PDB entry 8YJZ | electron microscopy, 5.15 A resolution (low resolution: residue-level contacts below are approximate; hydrogen-bond / salt-bridge calls are withheld) | chains D and J of the 10 polymer chains in the assembly

[Chain D]
Protein: Flap endonuclease 1
From: Homo sapiens
Notes: EC 3.1.-.-
UniProt: P39748 (FEN1_HUMAN); residues 1-380 here = UniProt positions 1-380
Sequence (380 residues; each row starts with the number of its first residue):
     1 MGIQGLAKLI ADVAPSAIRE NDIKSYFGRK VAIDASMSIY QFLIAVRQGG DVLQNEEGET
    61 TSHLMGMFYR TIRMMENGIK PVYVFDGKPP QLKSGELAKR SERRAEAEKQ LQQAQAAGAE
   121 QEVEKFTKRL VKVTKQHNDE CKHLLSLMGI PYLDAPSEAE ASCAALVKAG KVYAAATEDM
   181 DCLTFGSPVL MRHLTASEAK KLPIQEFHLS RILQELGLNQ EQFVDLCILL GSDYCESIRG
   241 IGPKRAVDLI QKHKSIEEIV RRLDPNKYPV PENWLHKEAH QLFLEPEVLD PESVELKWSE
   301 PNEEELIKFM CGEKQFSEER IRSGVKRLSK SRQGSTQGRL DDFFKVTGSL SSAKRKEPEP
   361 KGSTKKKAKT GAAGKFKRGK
Disordered / not traced: 355-380
Swiss-Prot annotation at these positions:
  - region: Thr336 to Phe344 (Interaction with PCNA)
  - binding site (Mg(2+)): Asp34, Asp86, Glu158, Glu160, Asp179, Asp181, Asp233
  - binding site (DNA): Arg47, Arg70, Glu158, Gly231, Asp233
  - modified residue: Arg19 (Symmetric dimethylarginine), Lys80 (N6-acetyllysine), Arg100 (Symmetric dimethylarginine), Arg104 (Symmetric dimethylarginine), Ser187 (Phosphoserine), Arg192 (Symmetric dimethylarginine), Ser197 (Phosphoserine), Ser255 (Phosphoserine), Ser293 (Phosphoserine), Ser335 (Phosphoserine), Thr336 (Phosphothreonine), Lys354 (N6-acetyllysine), Thr364 (Phosphothreonine), Lys375 (N6-acetyllysine), Lys377 (N6-acetyllysine), Lys380 (N6-acetyllysine)
  - mutagenesis: Arg29 (R29A: No significant effect on exonuclease activity or flap endonuclease activity), Asp34 (D34A: Loss of flap endonuclease activity but substrate binding activity is retained), Arg47 (R47A: Significantly reduced exonuclease activity and reduced substrate binding. The positions of the cleavage sites are also shifted), Arg70 (R70A: Loss of exonuclease activity and reduced endonuclease activity. Reduced substrate binding), Arg73 (R73A: No significant effect on exonuclease activity or flap endonuclease activity), Lys80 (K80A: No significant effect on exonuclease activity or flap endonuclease activity), Asp86 (D86A: Loss of flap endonuclease activity but substrate binding activity is retained), Arg103 (R103A: No effect on flap endonuclease activity or substrate binding), Glu158 (E158A: Loss of flap endonuclease activity and substrate binding), Asp179 (D179A: No effect on flap endonuclease activity or substrate binding), Asp181 (D181A: Loss of flap endonuclease activity but substrate binding activity is retained), Ser187 (S187A: Fails to translocate from nucleoli to the nuclear plasma; S187D: Diminishes nucleolar localization), 3 further mutagenesis entries in UniProt
Reported in the primary citation:
  - conformationally variable residues (domain motion): Ala116

[Chain J]
Molecule: upstream DNA
From: Homo sapiens
Sequence (20 nucleotides; each row starts with the number of its first residue):
     3 ATTTTTAATT TATAATTATT

[Chain D / chain J interface]
Contacting residue pairs (12; chain D residue first):
  Gln48(D) with DT21(J)
  Leu53(D) with DT21(J); DT22(J)
  Gln54(D) with DT22(J)
  Met65(D) with DT21(J)
  Lys201(D) with DA14(J); DT15(J)
  Lys314(D) with DT22(J)
  Gln315(D) with DT22(J)
  Phe316(D) with DT22(J)
  Ser317(D) with DT22(J)
  Arg320(D) with DT21(J)
Also at the interface, not in a pair above, chain D (14 interface residues in all): Lys24, Val46, Asn55, Thr61

[In short]
14 residues of chain D face 4 of chain J across their interface. From UniProt: 7 Mg2+-binding residues, 5
DNA-binding residues and 15 mutagenesis sites on chain D. From the paper: conformational variability at
Ala116(D).
Chain D is Flap endonuclease 1 and chain J is upstream DNA, both from Homo sapiens; the structure, Structure
of the human endogenous PCNA-FEN1-RNase H2 complex - State D, was determined by electron microscopy (same
publication as 8YJH, 8YJL, 8YJQ, 8YJR, 8YJS, 8YJU, 8YJV and 8YJW).
